Entry 8VIB (electron microscopy, 4.60 A resolution (low resolution: residue-level contacts below are approximate; hydrogen-bond / salt-bridge calls are withheld)); this record covers chains F and G of the 6 polymer chains in the assembly.

== Chain F ==
Molecule: Flagellar M-ring protein
Organism: Salmonella enterica subsp. enterica serovar Typhimurium
Reference sequence: P15928 (FLIF_SALTY); residues 1-560 here = UniProt positions 1-560
Chain sequence (560 residues; each row starts with the number of its first residue):
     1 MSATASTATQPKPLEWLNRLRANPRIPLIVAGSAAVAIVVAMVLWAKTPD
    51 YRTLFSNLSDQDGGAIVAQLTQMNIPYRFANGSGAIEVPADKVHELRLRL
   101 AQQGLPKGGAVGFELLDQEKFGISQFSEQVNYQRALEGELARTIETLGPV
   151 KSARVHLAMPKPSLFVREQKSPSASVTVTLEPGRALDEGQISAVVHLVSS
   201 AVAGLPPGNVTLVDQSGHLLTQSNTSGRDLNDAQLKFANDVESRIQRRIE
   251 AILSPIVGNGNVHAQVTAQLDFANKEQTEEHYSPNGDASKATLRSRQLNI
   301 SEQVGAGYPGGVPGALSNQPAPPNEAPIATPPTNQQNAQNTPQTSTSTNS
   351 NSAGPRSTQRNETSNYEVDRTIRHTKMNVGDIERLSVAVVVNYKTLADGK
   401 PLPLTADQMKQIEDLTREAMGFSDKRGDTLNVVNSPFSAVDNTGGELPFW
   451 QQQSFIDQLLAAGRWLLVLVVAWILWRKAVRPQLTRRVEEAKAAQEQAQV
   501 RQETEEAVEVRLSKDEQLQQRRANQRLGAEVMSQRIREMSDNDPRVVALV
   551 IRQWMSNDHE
Disordered / not traced: 1-513

== Chain G ==
Molecule: Flagellar motor switch protein FliG
Organism: Salmonella enterica subsp. enterica serovar Typhimurium
Reference sequence: P0A1J9 (FLIG_SALTY); residue numbers follow UniProt; this construct covers 1-331
Chain sequence (331 residues; numbered 1 to 331; the number before each row is that of its first residue):
     1 MSNLSGTDKSVILLMTIGEDRAAEVFKHLSTREVQALSTAMANVRQISNK
    51 QLTDVLSEFEQEAEQFAALNINANEYLRSVLVKALGEERASSLLEDILET
   101 RDTTSGIETLNFMEPQSAADLIRDEHPQIIATILVHLKRSQAADILALFD
   151 ERLRHDVMLRIATFGGVQPAALAELTEVLNGLLDGQNLKRSKMGGVRTAA
   201 EIINLMKTQQEEAVITAVREFDGELAQKIIDEMFLFENLVDVDDRSIQRL
   251 LQEVDSESLLIALKGAEPPLREKFLRNMSQRAADILRDDLANRGPVRLSQ
   301 VENEQKAILLIVRRLAETGEMVIGSGEDTYV
Disordered / not traced: 1-2, 169-171, 325-331
Swiss-Prot annotation at these positions:
  - motif: Glu-125 to Gln-128 (Part of the EHPQR-motif)
  - site: Arg-160 (Part of the EHPQR-motif)

== Chain F / chain G interface ==
Pairs across the interface (5):
  Arg-545(F) / Ala-68(G)
  Arg-545(F) / Asn-70(G)
  Val-546(F) / Phe-66(G)
  Val-546(F) / Ala-68(G)
  Trp-554(F) / Ser-10(G)
Interface residues without a listed pair, chain F (9 interface residues in all): Asp-543, Pro-544, Leu-549, Val-550, Asn-557, Asp-558
Interface residues without a listed pair, chain G (9 interface residues in all): Gly-6, Thr-7, Glu-62, Ile-71, Asn-72

== Overview ==
The chain F/chain G interface involves 9 residues from each chain.
Chain F is Flagellar M-ring protein and chain G is Flagellar motor switch protein FliG, both from Salmonella
enterica subsp. enterica serovar Typhimurium; the structure, CW Flagellar Switch Complex - FliF, FliG, FliM,
and FliN forming single subunit of the C-ring ..., was determined by electron microscopy together with 8T8P,
8VID, 8VKQ and 8VKR from the same study.
